3WGJ - chain A; structure by X-ray diffraction, 2.18 A resolution.

# Chain A
Molecule: Cell division protein FtsZ
From: Staphylococcus aureus
Reference sequence: P0A029 (FTSZ_STAAM); residues 12-316 here = UniProt positions 12-316
Chain sequence (308 residues; numbered 9 to 316; the number before each row is that of its first residue):
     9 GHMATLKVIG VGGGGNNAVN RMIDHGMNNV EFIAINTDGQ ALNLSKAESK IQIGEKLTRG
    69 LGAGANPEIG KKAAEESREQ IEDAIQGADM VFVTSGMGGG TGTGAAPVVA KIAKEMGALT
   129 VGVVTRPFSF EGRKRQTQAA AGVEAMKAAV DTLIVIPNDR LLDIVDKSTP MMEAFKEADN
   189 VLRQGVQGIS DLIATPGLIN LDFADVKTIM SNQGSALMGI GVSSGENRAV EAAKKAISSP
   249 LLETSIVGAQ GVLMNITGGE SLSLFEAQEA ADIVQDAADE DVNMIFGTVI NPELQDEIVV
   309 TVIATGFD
Unresolved in the structure: 9-11, 316
Differences from the reference sequence: expression tag (9-11); engineered mutation Thr-203 (Val in P0A029), Pro-204 (Ser in P0A029), Leu-206 (Glu in P0A029), Ile-207 (Val in P0A029)
Bound ions: Ca2+: Leu-200, Thr-203, Asn-208, Leu-209
Swiss-Prot annotation at these positions:
  - binding site (GTP): Gly-21 to Asn-25, Arg-29, Ala-71 to Ala-73, Gly-108 to Gly-110, Glu-139, Arg-143, Asn-166, Asp-187
  - mutagenesis: Asn-208 (N208A: Lack of GTPase activity. Does not polymerize in the presence of calcium ions)

# In short
Leu-200, Thr-203, Asn-208 and Leu-209 form the Ca2+ site. From UniProt: 16 GTP-binding residues and one
mutagenesis site.
Chain A is Cell division protein FtsZ (Staphylococcus aureus); the structure, STAPHYLOCOCCUS AUREUS FTSZ T7
chimera mutant, T7Bs, was determined by X-ray diffraction, deposited together with 3WGK, 3WGL, 3WGM and 3WGN.
